9H9K - chains 1 and I of the 11 polymer chains in the assembly; structure by electron microscopy, 3.80 A resolution.

# Chain 1
Molecule: 16S RNA
Source organism: Escherichia coli
Sequence (1541 nucleotides; each row starts with the number of its first residue):
     1 AAAUUGAAGA GUUUGAUCAU GGCUCAGAUU GAACGCUGGC GGCAGGCCUA ACACAUGCAA
    61 GUCGAACGGU AACAGGAAGA AGCUUGCUUC UUUGCUGACG AGUGGCGGAC GGGUGAGUAA
   121 UGUCUGGGAA ACUGCCUGAU GGAGGGGGAU AACUACUGGA AACGGUAGCU AAUACCGCAU
   181 AACGUCGCAA GACCAAAGAG GGGGACCUUC GGGCCUCUUG CCAUCGGAUG UGCCCAGAUG
   241 GGAUUAGCUA GUAGGUGGGG UAACGGCUCA CCUAGGCGAC GAUCCCUAGC UGGUCUGAGA
   301 GGAUGACCAG CCACACUGGA ACUGAGACAC GGUCCAGACU CCUACGGGAG GCAGCAGUGG
   361 GGAAUAUUGC ACAAUGGGCG CAAGCCUGAU GCAGCCAUGC CGCGUGUAUG AAGAAGGCCU
   421 UCGGGUUGUA AAGUACUUUC AGCGGGGAGG AAGGGAGUAA AGUUAAUACC UUUGCUCAUU
   481 GACGUUACCC GCAGAAGAAG CACCGGCUAA CUCCGUGCCA GCAGCCXCGG UAAUACGGAG
   541 GGUGCAAGCG UUAAUCGGAA UUACUGGGCG UAAAGCGCAC GCAGGCGGUU UGUUAAGUCA
   601 GAUGUGAAAU CCCCGGGCUC AACCUGGGAA CUGCAUCUGA UACUGGCAAG CUUGAGUCUC
   661 GUAGAGGGGG GUAGAAUUCC AGGUGUAGCG GUGAAAUGCG UAGAGAUCUG GAGGAAUACC
   721 GGUGGCGAAG GCGGCCCCCU GGACGAAGAC UGACGCUCAG GUGCGAAAGC GUGGGGAGCA
   781 AACAGGAUUA GAUACCCUGG UAGUCCACGC CGUAAACGAU GUCGACUUGG AGGUUGUGCC
   841 CUUGAGGCGU GGCUUCCGGA GCUAACGCGU UAAGUCGACC GCCUGGGGAG UACGGCCGCA
   901 AGGUUAAAAC UCAAAUGAAU UGACGGGGGC CCGCACAAGC GGUGGAGCAU GUGGUUUAAU
   961 UCGAUGXAAC GCGAAGAACC UUACCUGGUC UUGACAUCCA CGGAAGUUUU CAGAGAUGAG
  1021 AAUGUGCCUU CGGGAACCGU GAGACAGGUG CUGCAUGGCU GUCGUCAGCU CGUGUUGUGA
  1081 AAUGUUGGGU UAAGUCCCGC AACGAGCGCA ACCCUUAUCC UUUGUUGCCA GCGGUCCGGC
  1141 CGGGAACUCA AAGGAGACUG CCAGUGAUAA ACUGGAGGAA GGUGGGGAUG ACGUCAAGUC
  1201 AUCAUGGCCC UUACGACCAG GGCUACACAC GUGCUACAAU GGCGCAUACA AAGAGAAGCG
  1261 ACCUCGCGAG AGCAAGCGGA CCUCAUAAAG UGCGUCGUAG UCCGGAUUGG AGUCUGCAAC
  1321 UCGACUCCAU GAAGUCGGAA UCGCUAGUAA UCGUGGAUCA GAAUGCCACG GUGAAUACGU
  1381 UCCCGGCCUU GUACACACCG CCCGUXACAC CAUGGGAGUG GGUUGCAAAA GAAGUAGGUA
  1441 GCUUAACCUU CGGGAGGGCG CUUACCACUU UGUGAUUCAU GACUGGGGUG AAGUCGUAAC
  1501 AAGGUAACCG UAGGGGAACC UGCGGUUGGA UCACCUCCUU A
Disordered / not traced: 1-930, 1387-1541
Modified / non-standard residues: PSU (pseudouridine-5'-monophosphate) at position 516, G7M (N7-methyl-guanosine-5'-monophosphate) at position 527, 2MG (2N-methylguanosine-5'-monophosphate) at position 966, 5MC (5-methylcytidine-5'-monophosphate) at position 967, 2MG (2N-methylguanosine-5'-monophosphate) at position 1207, 4OC (4n,o2'-methylcytidine-5'-monophosphate) at position 1401, 5MC (5-methylcytidine-5'-monophosphate) at position 1406, UR3 (3-methyluridine-5'-monophoshate) at position 1497, 2MG (2N-methylguanosine-5'-monophosphate) at position 1515, MA6 (6N-dimethyladenosine-5'-monophoshate) at position 1517, MA6 (6N-dimethyladenosine-5'-monophoshate) at position 1518
Metal / ion sites: Mg2+ site 1 near A937 (its only coordinating residue here); Mg2+ site 2: A964, U1199; Mg2+ site 3 near C972 (its only coordinating residue here); Mg2+ site 4 near G1013 (its only coordinating residue here); Mg2+ site 5: C1054, A1197, G1198; Mg2+ site 6: A1067, A1092; Mg2+ site 7: U1083, G1084; Mg2+ site 8 near A1110 (its only coordinating residue here); Mg2+ site 9 near A1145 (its only coordinating residue here); Mg2+ site 10: C1158, G1184; Mg2+ site 11 near U1168 (its only coordinating residue here); Mg2+ site 12 near G1177 (its only coordinating residue here); 9 more Mg2+ sites not listed

# Chain I
Protein: Small ribosomal subunit protein uS9
Source organism: Escherichia coli
UniProtKB: P0A7X3 (RS9_ECOLI); residues 1-130 here = UniProt positions 1-130
Chain sequence (130 residues; row label = number of the first residue in the row):
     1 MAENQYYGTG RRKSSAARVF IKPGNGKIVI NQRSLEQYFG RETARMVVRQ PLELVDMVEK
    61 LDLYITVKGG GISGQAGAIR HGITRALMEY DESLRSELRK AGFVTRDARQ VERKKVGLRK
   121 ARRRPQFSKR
Disordered / not traced: 1-3
Swiss-Prot annotation at these positions:
  - mutagenesis: Thr105 to Arg130 (Cold sensitive for growth at 30 degrees Celsius. 350-fold reduced affinity of the 30S subunit P site for certain tRNAs in vitro), Ser128 to Arg130 (Very cold sensitive for growth at 30 degrees Celsius. Almost no P site binding of certain tRNAs in vitro)

# Interface between chain 1 and chain I
Contacting residue pairs - 96 pairs, chain 1 then chain I:
  U943(1) with Gln126(I), hydrogen bond to the sugar
  2MG_966(1) with Arg130(I), base contact
  5MC_967(1) with Phe127(I), phosphate contact; Arg130(I), sugar contact
  A968(1) with Phe127(I), phosphate contact
  U1118(1) with Arg11(I), salt bridge to the phosphate; Arg85(I), hydrogen bond to the phosphate; Arg106(I), salt bridge to the phosphate
  C1119(1) with Arg11(I), salt bridge to the phosphate; Arg85(I), salt bridge to the phosphate
  A1130(1) with Arg18(I), salt bridge to the phosphate; Phe20(I), sugar contact; Tyr64(I), hydrogen bond to the phosphate
  A1146(1) with Arg18(I), hydrogen bond to the base; Phe20(I), base contact
  C1147(1) with Tyr7(I), hydrogen bond to the phosphate; Thr9(I), phosphate contact; Arg18(I), hydrogen bond to the base; Phe20(I), sugar contact
  U1148(1) with Tyr7(I), sugar contact; Thr9(I), hydrogen bond to the phosphate; Arg18(I), sugar contact
  G1178(1) with Arg95(I), salt bridge to the phosphate; Arg99(I), salt bridge to the phosphate
  A1179(1) with Arg85(I), hydrogen bond to the sugar; Arg95(I), salt bridge to the phosphate; Arg99(I), salt bridge to the phosphate; Thr105(I), hydrogen bond to the phosphate; Arg106(I), sugar contact
  A1180(1) with Arg99(I), salt bridge to the phosphate; Thr105(I), hydrogen bond to the phosphate
  G1186(1) with Glu112(I), sugar contact
  G1231(1) with Lys129(I), salt bridge to the phosphate
  U1232(1) with Arg119(I), phosphate contact; Gln126(I), hydrogen bond to the phosphate
  G1233(1) with Arg119(I), salt bridge to the phosphate; Pro125(I), phosphate contact; Gln126(I), hydrogen bond to the phosphate
  A1248(1) with Arg33(I), sugar contact
  C1249(1) with Arg33(I), salt bridge to the phosphate; Gly71(I), sugar contact; Ile72(I), sugar contact; Gln75(I), hydrogen bond to the phosphate
  A1250(1) with Lys68(I), phosphate contact; Gly69(I), hydrogen bond to the phosphate; Gly70(I), hydrogen bond to the phosphate; Gln75(I), hydrogen bond to the phosphate
  A1251(1) with Gly69(I), phosphate contact
  G1290(1) with Arg41(I), sugar contact
  U1291(1) with Arg41(I), sugar contact
  U1341(1) with Lys129(I), sugar contact
  C1342(1) with Phe127(I), phosphate contact; Lys129(I), phosphate contact
  G1343(1) with Arg123(I), sugar contact; Arg124(I), salt bridge to the phosphate; Phe127(I), phosphate contact
  C1344(1) with Arg122(I), sugar contact
  U1345(1) with Arg122(I), salt bridge to the phosphate
  A1346(1) with Arg122(I), salt bridge to the phosphate
  G1347(1) with Arg12(I), hydrogen bond to the base; Arg109(I), hydrogen bond to the base; Gln110(I), sugar contact
  U1348(1) with Val111(I), phosphate contact; Glu112(I), hydrogen bond to the phosphate; Ala121(I), sugar contact; Arg122(I), phosphate contact
  A1349(1) with Lys120(I), salt bridge to the phosphate; Ala121(I), phosphate contact; Arg122(I), hydrogen bond to the phosphate; Arg123(I), hydrogen bond to the phosphate
  A1350(1) with Lys120(I), salt bridge to the phosphate; Arg123(I), salt bridge to the phosphate
  U1351(1) with Lys120(I), base contact
  C1366(1) with Arg119(I), salt bridge to the phosphate
  C1367(1) with Lys114(I), salt bridge to the phosphate; Val116(I), phosphate contact; Gly117(I), hydrogen bond to the phosphate; Leu118(I), phosphate contact
  A1368(1) with Arg113(I), salt bridge to the phosphate; Lys114(I), salt bridge to the phosphate; Lys115(I), hydrogen bond to the phosphate; Val116(I), phosphate contact
  C1369(1) with Arg113(I), phosphate contact; Lys114(I), hydrogen bond to the phosphate
  G1370(1) with Ser14(I), phosphate contact; Val111(I), phosphate contact
  G1371(1) with Lys13(I), phosphate contact; Ser14(I), hydrogen bond to the phosphate; Gly70(I), sugar contact; Gly71(I), hydrogen bond to the phosphate
  U1372(1) with Lys13(I), salt bridge to the phosphate; Gly71(I), phosphate contact; Ile72(I), hydrogen bond to the phosphate; Ser73(I), hydrogen bond to the phosphate; Gly74(I), hydrogen bond to the phosphate
  G1373(1) with Ser73(I), hydrogen bond to the phosphate
Also at the interface, not in a pair above, chain 1 (48 interface residues in all): A1117, C1129, C1149, A1287, A1289, G1365
Also at the interface, not in a pair above, chain I (50 interface residues in all): Gln5, Tyr38, Gly40, Val67, Ala108

# Overview
Chain 1 and chain I form an interface of 48 and 50 residues respectively; the contacts include 30 hydrogen
bonds and 24 salt bridges. Polar pairs include A1146(1)-Arg18(I), C1147(1)-Arg18(I) and G1347(1)-Arg12(I).
UniProt lists 3 mutagenesis sites on chain I.
Chain 1 is 16S RNA and chain I is Small ribosomal subunit protein uS9, both from Escherichia coli; the
structure, Complex 3 (HEAD) 30S-tRNA-GE81112, was determined by electron microscopy (same publication as 9H8G,
9H9H, 9H9I, 9H9J, 9H9L, 9H9M and 9H9N).
